6WXV - chains A and B; structure by electron microscopy, 3.30 A resolution.

== Chain A ==
Name: Dual oxidase 1
From: Mus musculus
Reference sequence: A2AQ92 (A2AQ92_MOUSE); numbering as in UniProt (aligned over 20-1551)
Amino-acid sequence (1536 residues; numbered 16 to 1551; the number before each row is that of its first residue):
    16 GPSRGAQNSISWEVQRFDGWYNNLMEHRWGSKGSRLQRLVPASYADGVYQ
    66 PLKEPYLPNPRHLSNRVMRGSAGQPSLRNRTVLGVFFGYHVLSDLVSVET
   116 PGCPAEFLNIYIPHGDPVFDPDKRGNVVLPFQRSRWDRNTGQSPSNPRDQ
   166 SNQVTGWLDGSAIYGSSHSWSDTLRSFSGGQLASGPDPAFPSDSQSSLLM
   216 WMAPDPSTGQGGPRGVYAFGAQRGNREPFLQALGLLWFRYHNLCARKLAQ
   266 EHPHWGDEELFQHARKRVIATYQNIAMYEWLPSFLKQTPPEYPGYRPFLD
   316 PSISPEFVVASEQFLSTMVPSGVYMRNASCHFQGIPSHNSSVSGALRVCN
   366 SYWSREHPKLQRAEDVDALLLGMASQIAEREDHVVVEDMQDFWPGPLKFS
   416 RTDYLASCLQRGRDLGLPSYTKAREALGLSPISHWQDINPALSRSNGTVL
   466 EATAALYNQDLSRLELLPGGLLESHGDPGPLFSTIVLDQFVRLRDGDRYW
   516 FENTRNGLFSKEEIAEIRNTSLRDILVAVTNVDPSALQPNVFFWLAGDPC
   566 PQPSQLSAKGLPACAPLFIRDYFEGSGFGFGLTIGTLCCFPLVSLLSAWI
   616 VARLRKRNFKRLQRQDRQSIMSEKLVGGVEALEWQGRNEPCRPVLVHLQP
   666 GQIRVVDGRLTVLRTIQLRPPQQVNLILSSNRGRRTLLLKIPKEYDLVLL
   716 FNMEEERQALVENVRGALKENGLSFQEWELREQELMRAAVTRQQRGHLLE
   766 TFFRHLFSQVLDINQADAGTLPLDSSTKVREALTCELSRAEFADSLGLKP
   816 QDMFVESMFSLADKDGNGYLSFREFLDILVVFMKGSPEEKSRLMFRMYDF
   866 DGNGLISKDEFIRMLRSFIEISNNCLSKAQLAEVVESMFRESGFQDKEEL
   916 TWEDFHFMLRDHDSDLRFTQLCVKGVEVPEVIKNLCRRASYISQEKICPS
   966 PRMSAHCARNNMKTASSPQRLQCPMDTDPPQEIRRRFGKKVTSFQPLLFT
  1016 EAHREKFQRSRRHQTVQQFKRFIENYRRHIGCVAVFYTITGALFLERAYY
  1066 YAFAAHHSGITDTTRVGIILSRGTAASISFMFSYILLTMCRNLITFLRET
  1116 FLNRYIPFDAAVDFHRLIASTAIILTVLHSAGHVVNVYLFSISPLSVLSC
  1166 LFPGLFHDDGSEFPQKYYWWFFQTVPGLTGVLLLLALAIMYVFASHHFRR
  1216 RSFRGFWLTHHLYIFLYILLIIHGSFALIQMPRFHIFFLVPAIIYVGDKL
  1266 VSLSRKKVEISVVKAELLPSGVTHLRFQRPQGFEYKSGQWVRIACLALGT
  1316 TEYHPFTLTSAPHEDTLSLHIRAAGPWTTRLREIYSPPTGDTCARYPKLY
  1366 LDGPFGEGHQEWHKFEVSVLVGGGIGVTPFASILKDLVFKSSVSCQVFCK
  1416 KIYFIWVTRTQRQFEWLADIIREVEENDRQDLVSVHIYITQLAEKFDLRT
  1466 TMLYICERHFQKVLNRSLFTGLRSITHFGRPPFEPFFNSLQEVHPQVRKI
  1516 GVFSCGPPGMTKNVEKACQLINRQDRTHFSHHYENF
Unresolved in the structure: 16-21, 350-357, 624-1027, 1354-1359, 1411-1413, 1465-1477, 1512-1513, 1541-1543
Construct notes: expression tag (16-19)
Disulfides: Cys118-Cys1165, Cys345-Cys565, Cys364-Cys579
Covalent attachments: N-acetylglucosamine (NAG) linked to Asn94, Asn342, Asn534
Metal / ion sites: Ca2+: Asp109, Thr170, Trp172, Asp174; heme b/c Fe site 1 near His1144 (its only coordinating residue here); heme b/c Fe site 2 near His1225 (its only coordinating residue here)
Residues lining bound ligands:
  - FAD (flavin-adenine dinucleotide): Arg1113, Asp1124, Val1127, Asp1128, Arg1131, Arg1214, Trp1305, Arg1307, Tyr1318, His1319, Pro1320, Phe1321, Thr1322, His1335, Ile1336, Arg1337, Ala1339, Gly1340, Pro1341, Trp1342, Thr1343, Thr1393, Phe1551
  - heme b/c (HEB), molecule 1: Arg1087, Ala1090, Ile1093, Ser1094, Phe1097, Thr1141, His1144, Ser1145, His1148, Phe1186, Pro1191, Gly1192, Gly1195, Val1196, Leu1198, Leu1199, Leu1235, His1238, Gly1239, Phe1241, Leu1243, Ile1244, Gln1245, Met1246, Pro1247, Arg1248, Phe1249
  - heme b/c (HEB), molecule 2: Phe1097, Ile1100, Met1104, Arg1106, His1130, Arg1131, Ala1134, Ser1135, Met1205, Tyr1206, Ala1209, Arg1214, Phe1221, Trp1222, His1225, Tyr1228, Tyr1232, Tyr1260, Lys1264
  - NADPH (NDP; NADPH dihydro-nicotinamide-adenine-dinucleotide phosphate): Gly1388, Gly1389, Ile1390, Gly1391, Val1422, Thr1423, Arg1424, Thr1455, Arg1495, Pro1496, Gly1521, Pro1522, Gly1524, Met1525, Asn1528
  - diundecyl phosphatidyl choline (PLC): Phe1037, Asn1040, Tyr1041, Arg1043, His1044, Ile1045, Cys1047, Val1048, Ala1049, Leu1102, Ile1109, Pro1122, Phe1123, Asp1124, Ala1125, Ala1126, Asp1128, Phe1129, Leu1132
Reported in the primary citation:
  - mutagenesis - F1097A, F1097I, F1097V, F1097Y: decreased catalytic activity
  - binding site for heme b/c: Arg1087, His1144, His1148 (proposed by the authors, not directly observed)

== Chain B ==
Name: Dual oxidase maturation factor 1
From: Mus musculus
Reference sequence: Q8VE49 (DOXA1_MOUSE); residues 1-341 here = UniProt positions 1-341
Amino-acid sequence (341 residues; numbered 1 to 341; the number before each row is that of its first residue):
     1 MAALGHTLPFYTGTKPTFPMDTTLAVIITIFLTALVTFIIILPGIRGKTR
    51 LFWLLRVVTSLFIGAVILAVNFSSEWSVGHVNANTTYKAFSPKWVSVDVG
   101 LQIGLGGVNITLTGTPVQQLNETINYNEAFAWRLGRSYAEEYAKALEKGL
   151 PDPVLYLAEKFTPRSPCGLYNQYRLAGHYASAMLWVAFLCWLLANVMLSM
   201 PVLVYGGHMLLATGLFQLLALFFFSMTTSLISPCPLRLGTAVLHTHHGPA
   251 FWITLATGLLCILLGLVMAVAHRMQPHRLKAFFNQSSEDPVLEWGSEEGG
   301 LLSPHYRSIAESPETQDIPMSVASSETCFKEEHPKESDCSL
Unresolved in the structure: 1-49, 278-341
Disulfides: Cys167-Cys234
Covalent attachments: N-acetylglucosamine (NAG) linked to Asn84, Asn109
Swiss-Prot annotation at these positions:
  - glycosylation (N-linked (GlcNAc...) asparagine): Asn84, Asn109, Asn121

== How chain A and chain B interact ==
Contacting residue pairs (35):
  Asn23(A) - Trp94(B)
  Ile25(A) - Trp94(B)
  Trp27(A) - Pro92(B)
  Glu28(A) - Ala89(B)
  Glu28(A) - Phe90(B)  hydrogen bond (side chain-backbone)
  Glu28(A) - Ser91(B)
  Trp35(A) - Leu146(B)
  Trp35(A) - Glu147(B)
  Tyr36(A) - Ala89(B)  hydrophobic
  Tyr36(A) - Phe90(B)
  Tyr36(A) - Leu146(B)  hydrogen bond (side chain-backbone)
  Tyr36(A) - Gly149(B)
  Asn38(A) - Phe90(B)
  Leu39(A) - Phe90(B)  hydrophobic
  His42(A) - Phe90(B)
  Ser182(A) - Glu159(B)
  His183(A) - Glu159(B)
  Ser184(A) - Glu159(B)  hydrogen bond
  Ser184(A) - Ser165(B)
  Ser184(A) - Pro166(B)
  Asp187(A) - Tyr156(B)  hydrogen bond
  Asp187(A) - Lys160(B)  salt bridge
  Thr188(A) - Pro166(B)
  Leu213(A) - Pro166(B)
  Leu214(A) - Pro166(B)  hydrophobic
  Arg513(A) - Phe90(B)
  Gly1169(A) - Asn171(B)  hydrogen bond (backbone-side chain)
  His1172(A) - Arg164(B)
  Ser1240(A) - Tyr179(B)  hydrogen bond (backbone-side chain)
  Phe1241(A) - Leu175(B)  hydrophobic
  Phe1241(A) - Tyr179(B)
  Met1246(A) - Leu134(B)  hydrophobic
  Val1261(A) - Leu193(B)  hydrophobic
  Leu1265(A) - Val196(B)  hydrophobic
  Leu1265(A) - Met197(B)  hydrophobic
Interface residues without a listed pair, chain A (32 interface residues in all): Gln22, Arg31, Arg150, Trp185, Phe192, Glu273, Val1190, Leu1268
Interface residues without a listed pair, chain B (30 interface residues in all): Asn84, Asp152, Leu155, Cys167, His178, Tyr205, Pro235, Arg237, Gly239

== In short ==
32 residues of chain A face 30 of chain B across their interface, with 6 hydrogen bonds and 1 salt bridge.
Polar pairs include Asp187(A)-Lys160(B), Glu28(A)-Phe90(B) and Tyr36(A)-Leu146(B). From the paper: a binding
site for heme b/c at Arg1087(A), His1144(A) and His1148(A); F1097A, F1097I and F1097V of chain A, among
others, reduce catalytic activity.
Chain A is Dual oxidase 1 and chain B is Dual oxidase maturation factor 1, both from Mus musculus; the
structure, CryoEM structure of mouse DUOX1-DUOXA1 complex in the presence of NADPH, was determined by electron
microscopy (same publication as 6WXR and 6WXU).
